Entry 7FDE (electron microscopy, 3.80 A resolution); this record covers chains M and N of the 16 polymer chains in the assembly.

== Chain M ==
Molecule: V-type proton ATPase subunit D
From: Saccharomyces cerevisiae S288C
UniProt: P32610 (VATD_YEAST); numbering as in UniProt (aligned over 1-256)
Amino-acid sequence (256 residues; each row starts with the number of its first residue):
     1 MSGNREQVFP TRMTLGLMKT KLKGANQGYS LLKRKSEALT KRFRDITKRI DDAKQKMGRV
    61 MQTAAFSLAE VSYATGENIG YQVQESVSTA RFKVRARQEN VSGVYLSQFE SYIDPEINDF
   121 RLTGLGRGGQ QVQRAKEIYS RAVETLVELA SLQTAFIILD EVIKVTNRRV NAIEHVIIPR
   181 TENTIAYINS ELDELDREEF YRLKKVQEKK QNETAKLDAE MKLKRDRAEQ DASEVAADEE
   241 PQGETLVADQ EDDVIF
Unresolved in the structure: 1-5, 224-256

== Chain N ==
Molecule: V-type proton ATPase subunit F
From: Saccharomyces cerevisiae S288C
UniProt: P39111 (VATF_YEAST); residue numbers follow UniProt; this construct covers 1-118
Amino-acid sequence (118 residues; numbered 1 to 118; the number before each row is that of its first residue):
     1 MAEKRTLIAV IADEDTTTGL LLAGIGQITP ETQEKNFFVY QEGKTTKEEI TDKFNHFTEE
    61 RDDIAILLIN QHIAENIRAR VDSFTNAFPA ILEIPSKDHP YDPEKDSVLK RVRKLFGE
Unresolved in the structure: 1, 117-118

== How chain M and chain N interact ==
Contacting residue pairs (63):
  R44(M) - F116(N)
  T47(M) - F116(N)
  D51(M) - L109(N)
  D51(M) - V112(N)
  K54(M) - E93(N)  salt bridge
  K54(M) - Y101(N)
  K54(M) - D106(N)  salt bridge
  K54(M) - V108(N)
  Q55(M) - Y101(N)
  G58(M) - P95(N)
  G58(M) - Y101(N)
  R59(M) - H99(N)
  R59(M) - P100(N)
  R59(M) - Y101(N)
  M61(M) - I94(N)  hydrophobic
  M61(M) - P95(N)
  Q62(M) - D98(N)
  L68(M) - L22(N)  hydrophobic
  G80(M) - T18(N)
  V83(M) - T18(N)
  V83(M) - L21(N)
  V83(M) - L22(N)  hydrophobic
  Q84(M) - T18(N)
  Q84(M) - L21(N)
  V87(M) - L21(N)
  V87(M) - I28(N)
  S88(M) - Q27(N)
  S88(M) - I28(N)
  T89(M) - Q27(N)
  A90(M) - G24(N)
  A90(M) - I25(N)
  A90(M) - Q27(N)  hydrogen bond (backbone-side chain)
  R91(M) - A23(N)
  R91(M) - G24(N)  hydrogen bond (backbone-backbone)
  F92(M) - I8(N)  hydrophobic
  F92(M) - G24(N)
  F92(M) - I25(N)  hydrophobic
  K93(M) - T6(N)
  K93(M) - Q27(N)  hydrogen bond
  V94(M) - E3(N)
  V94(M) - R5(N)
  V94(M) - T6(N)
  V94(M) - I8(N)  hydrophobic
  V94(M) - A65(N)  hydrophobic
  V94(M) - I66(N)  hydrophobic
  R95(M) - E3(N)  salt bridge
  F120(M) - L22(N)
  L122(M) - L22(N)  hydrophobic
  K136(M) - L22(N)  hydrogen bond (side chain-backbone)
  K136(M) - A23(N)  hydrogen bond (side chain-backbone)
  Y139(M) - T16(N)  hydrogen bond (side chain-backbone)
  Y139(M) - G19(N)
  Y139(M) - L20(N)  hydrogen bond (side chain-backbone)
  S140(M) - A23(N)
  L146(M) - I66(N)  hydrophobic
  L146(M) - L68(N)  hydrophobic
  L149(M) - L92(N)  hydrophobic
  A150(M) - L92(N)  hydrophobic
  T154(M) - A87(N)
  F156(M) - R111(N)
  F156(M) - V112(N)  hydrophobic
  I157(M) - A87(N)  hydrophobic
  I157(M) - R111(N)
Also at the interface, not in a pair above, chain M (38 interface residues in all): M57, F109, V132, V143, Q153
Also at the interface, not in a pair above, chain N (40 interface residues in all): L7, D15, T17, G26, F37, V39, A90

== Summary ==
38 residues of chain M face 40 of chain N across their interface, with 7 hydrogen bonds and 3 salt bridges.
Polar contacts include K54(M)-E93(N), K54(M)-D106(N) and R95(M)-E3(N).
Chain M is V-type proton ATPase subunit D and chain N is V-type proton ATPase subunit F, both from
Saccharomyces cerevisiae S288C; the structure, CryoEM Structures of Reconstituted V-ATPase, Oxr1 bound V1, was
determined by electron microscopy.
